Entry 5NSS (electron microscopy, 5.80 A resolution (low resolution: residue-level contacts below are approximate; hydrogen-bond / salt-bridge calls are withheld)); this record covers chains A and C of the 14 polymer chains in the assembly.

Chain A:
Protein: DNA-directed RNA polymerase subunit alpha
From: Escherichia coli K-12
Notes: EC 2.7.7.6
Reference sequence: P0A7Z4 (RPOA_ECOLI); residues 1-329 here = UniProt positions 1-329
Amino-acid sequence (329 residues; each row starts with the number of its first residue):
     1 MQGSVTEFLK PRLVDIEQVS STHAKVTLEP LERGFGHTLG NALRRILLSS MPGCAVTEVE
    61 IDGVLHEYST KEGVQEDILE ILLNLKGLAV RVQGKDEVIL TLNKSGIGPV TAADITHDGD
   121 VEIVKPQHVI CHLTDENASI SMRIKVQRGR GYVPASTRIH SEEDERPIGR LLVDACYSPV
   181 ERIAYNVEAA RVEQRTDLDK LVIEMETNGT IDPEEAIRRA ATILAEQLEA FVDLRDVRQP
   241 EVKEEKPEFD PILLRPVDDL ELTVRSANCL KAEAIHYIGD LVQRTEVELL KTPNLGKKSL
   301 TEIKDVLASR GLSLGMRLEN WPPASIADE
Not modelled in the structure: 1, 240-329

Chain C:
Protein: DNA-directed RNA polymerase subunit beta
From: Escherichia coli K-12
Notes: EC 2.7.7.6
Reference sequence: P0A8V2 (RPOB_ECOLI); residue numbers follow UniProt; this construct covers 1-1342
Amino-acid sequence (1342 residues; each row starts with the number of its first residue):
     1 MVYSYTEKKR IRKDFGKRPQ VLDVPYLLSI QLDSFQKFIE QDPEGQYGLE AAFRSVFPIQ
    61 SYSGNSELQY VSYRLGEPVF DVQECQIRGV TYSAPLRVKL RLVIYEREAP EGTVKDIKEQ
   121 EVYMGEIPLM TDNGTFVING TERVIVSQLH RSPGVFFDSD KGKTHSSGKV LYNARIIPYR
   181 GSWLDFEFDP KDNLFVRIDR RRKLPATIIL RALNYTTEQI LDLFFEKVIF EIRDNKLQME
   241 LVPERLRGET ASFDIEANGK VYVEKGRRIT ARHIRQLEKD DVKLIEVPVE YIAGKVVAKD
   301 YIDESTGELI CAANMELSLD LLAKLSQSGH KRIETLFTND LDHGPYISET LRVDPTNDRL
   361 SALVEIYRMM RPGEPPTREA AESLFENLFF SEDRYDLSAV GRMKFNRSLL REEIEGSGIL
   421 SKDDIIDVMK KLIDIRNGKG EVDDIDHLGN RRIRSVGEMA ENQFRVGLVR VERAVKERLS
   481 LGDLDTLMPQ DMINAKPISA AVKEFFGSSQ LSQFMDQNNP LSEITHKRRI SALGPGGLTR
   541 ERAGFEVRDV HPTHYGRVCP IETPEGPNIG LINSLSVYAQ TNEYGFLETP YRKVTDGVVT
   601 DEIHYLSAIE EGNYVIAQAN SNLDEEGHFV EDLVTCRSKG ESSLFSRDQV DYMDVSTQQV
   661 VSVGASLIPF LEHDDANRAL MGANMQRQAV PTLRADKPLV GTGMERAVAV DSGVTAVAKR
   721 GGVVQYVDAS RIVIKVNEDE MYPGEAGIDI YNLTKYTRSN QNTCINQMPC VSLGEPVERG
   781 DVLADGPSTD LGELALGQNM RVAFMPWNGY NFEDSILVSE RVVQEDRFTT IHIQELACVS
   841 RDTKLGPEEI TADIPNVGEA ALSKLDESGI VYIGAEVTGG DILVGKVTPK GETQLTPEEK
   901 LLRAIFGEKA SDVKDSSLRV PNGVSGTVID VQVFTRDGVE KDKRALEIEE MQLKQAKKDL
   961 SEELQILEAG LFSRIRAVLV AGGVEAEKLD KLPRDRWLEL GLTDEEKQNQ LEQLAEQYDE
  1021 LKHEFEKKLE AKRRKITQGD DLAPGVLKIV KVYLAVKRRI QPGDKMAGRH GNKGVISKIN
  1081 PIEDMPYDEN GTPVDIVLNP LGVPSRMNIG QILETHLGMA AKGIGDKINA MLKQQQEVAK
  1141 LREFIQRAYD LGADVRQKVD LSTFSDEEVM RLAENLRKGM PIATPVFDGA KEAEIKELLK
  1201 LGDLPTSGQI RLYDGRTGEQ FERPVTVGYM YMLKLNHLVD DKMHARSTGS YSLVTQQPLG
  1261 GKAQFGGQRF GEMEVWALEA YGAAYTLQEM LTVKSDDVNG RTKMYKNIVD GNHQMEPGMP
  1321 ESFNVLLKEI RSLGINIELE DE
Not modelled in the structure: 1341-1342

How chain A and chain C interact:
Pairs across the interface (45; chain A residue first):
  Arg44(A) with Tyr1087(C)
  Arg45(A) with Glu1083(C); Asp1084(C); Gly1215(C); Arg1216(C)
  Leu48(A) with Glu1083(C)
  Ser49(A) with Glu1083(C)
  Leu65(A) with Ile873(C)
  His66(A) with Ile873(C); Gly874(C)
  Glu67(A) with Lys1057(C)
  Tyr68(A) with Tyr756(C); Ile831(C); Thr927(C); Ile929(C); Ala1055(C); Lys1057(C)
  Thr70(A) with Ala729(C); Lys755(C)
  Lys71(A) with Asp728(C)
  Glu72(A) with Tyr726(C); Asp728(C)
  Gly73(A) with Tyr726(C); Asp728(C)
  Val74(A) with Asp728(C); Ala729(C)
  Gln75(A) with Pro769(C); Ser772(C)
  Asp77(A) with Tyr756(C)
  Leu79(A) with Tyr756(C)
  Glu80(A) with Met768(C)
  His132(A) with Leu773(C)
  Thr134(A) with Tyr726(C); Val727(C); Leu773(C)
  Tyr152(A) with Val823(C); Gln824(C)
  Ile168(A) with Gly874(C)
  Arg182(A) with Asn1090(C); Thr1092(C)
  Ile183(A) with Asn1090(C); Gly1091(C)
  Ala184(A) with Asn1090(C)
  Tyr185(A) with Tyr1087(C)
  Glu206(A) with Lys1133(C)
Also at the interface, not in a pair above, chain A (30 interface residues in all): Asn41, Leu83, Cys176, Glu181
Also at the interface, not in a pair above, chain C (38 interface residues in all): Leu693, Ser730, Val771, Arg821, Asp826, Ala875, Val928, Val1056, Pro1093, Gly1218

In short:
The interface between chain A and chain C involves 30 residues on one side and 38 on the other.
Here chain A is DNA-directed RNA polymerase subunit alpha and chain C is DNA-directed RNA polymerase subunit
beta, both from Escherichia coli K-12. Entry 5NSS (Cryo-EM structure of RNA polymerase-sigma54 holoenzyme with
promoter DNA and transcription activator PspF intermedate complex) was determined by electron microscopy
together with 5NSR from the same study.
